PDB entry 3SJL | X-ray diffraction, 1.63 A resolution | chains C and D of the 6 polymer chains in the assembly

== Chain C ==
Name: Methylamine dehydrogenase light chain
Source organism: Paracoccus denitrificans
Notes: EC 1.4.99.3; engineered mutation(s): Trp57 is hydroxylated at C7
UniProtKB: P22619 (DHML_PARDE); residues 1-131 here correspond to UniProt positions 58-188 (UniProt number = residue number + 57)
Sequence (137 residues; each row starts with the number of its first residue):
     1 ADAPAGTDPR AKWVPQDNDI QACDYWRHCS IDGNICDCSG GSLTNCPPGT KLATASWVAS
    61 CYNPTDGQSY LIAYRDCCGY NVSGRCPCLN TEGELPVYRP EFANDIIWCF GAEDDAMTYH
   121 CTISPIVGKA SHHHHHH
Disordered / not traced: 1-6
Sequence notes: expression tag (132-137)
Modified residues: Trp57 (7-hydroxy-l-tryptophan; 0AF)
Curated features (UniProtKB/Swiss-Prot):
  - modified residue: Trp57 (Tryptophylquinone)
  - cross-link: Trp57 to Trp108 (Tryptophan tryptophylquinone (Trp-Trp))
Disulfide bonds: Cys23-Cys88, Cys29-Cys61, Cys36-Cys121, Cys38-Cys86, Cys46-Cys77, Cys78-Cys109

== Chain D ==
Name: Methylamine dehydrogenase heavy chain
Source organism: Paracoccus denitrificans
Notes: EC 1.4.99.3
UniProtKB: A1BB97 (A1BB97_PARDP); residues 1-386 here correspond to UniProt positions 32-417 (UniProt number = residue number + 31)
Sequence (386 residues; each row starts with the number of its first residue):
     1 QDAPEAETQA QETQGQAAAR AAAADLAAGQ DDEPRILEAP APDARRVYVN DPAHFAAVTQ
    61 QFVIDGEAGR VIGMIDGGFL PNPVVADDGS FIAHASTVFS RIARGERTDY VEVFDPVTLL
   121 PTADIELPDA PRFLVGTYPW MTSLTPDGKT LLFYQFSPAP AVGVVDLEGK AFKRMLDVPD
   181 CYHIFPTAPD TFFMHCRDGS LAKVAFGTEG TPEITHTEVF HPEDEFLINH PAYSQKAGRL
   241 VWPTYTGKIH QIDLSSGDAK FLPAVEALTE AERADGWRPG GWQQVAYHRA LDRIYLLVDQ
   301 RDEWRHKTAS RFVVVLDAKT GERLAKFEMG HEIDSINVSQ DEKPLLYALS TGDKTLYIHD
   361 AESGEELRSV NQLGHGPQVI TTADMG
Disordered / not traced: 1-10
Disulfide bonds: Cys181-Cys196

== Interface between chain C and chain D ==
Contacting residue pairs - 84 pairs, chain C then chain D:
  Pro9(C) - Arg305(D)  hydrogen bond (backbone-side chain)
  Pro9(C) - Thr308(D)
  Pro9(C) - Glu332(D)
  Arg10(C) - Asp299(D)  salt bridge
  Arg10(C) - Gln300(D)
  Arg10(C) - Arg301(D)
  Arg10(C) - Asp302(D)  hydrogen bond (backbone-backbone)
  Arg10(C) - Arg305(D)
  Arg10(C) - Thr308(D)
  Arg10(C) - Ala309(D)  hydrogen bond (side chain-backbone)
  Arg10(C) - Arg311(D)
  Arg10(C) - Glu332(D)  salt bridge
  Ala11(C) - Arg305(D)
  Lys12(C) - Asp302(D)
  Trp13(C) - Arg305(D)
  Asp32(C) - Phe55(D)
  Gly79(C) - Ala103(D)
  Gly79(C) - Arg104(D)
  Tyr80(C) - Ala103(D)
  Asn81(C) - Ala56(D)
  Asn81(C) - Ala57(D)  hydrogen bond (side chain-backbone)
  Asn81(C) - Ala103(D)
  Val82(C) - His54(D)
  Val82(C) - Phe55(D)
  Val82(C) - Ala56(D)  hydrophobic
  Asn90(C) - Arg305(D)  hydrogen bond
  Thr91(C) - Trp304(D)  hydrogen bond (side chain-backbone)
  Thr91(C) - His306(D)
  Thr91(C) - Lys307(D)
  Glu92(C) - Trp304(D)
  Gly93(C) - Trp304(D)
  Glu94(C) - Tyr245(D)  hydrogen bond (backbone-side chain)
  Glu94(C) - Trp304(D)
  Glu94(C) - His306(D)  salt bridge
  Glu94(C) - Lys307(D)  salt bridge
  Leu95(C) - Phe226(D)  hydrophobic
  Leu95(C) - Tyr245(D)
  Pro96(C) - Phe226(D)  hydrophobic
  Pro96(C) - Leu227(D)
  Pro96(C) - Asn229(D)
  Pro96(C) - Tyr245(D)
  Val97(C) - Phe133(D)  hydrophobic
  Val97(C) - Tyr138(D)  hydrophobic
  Val97(C) - Tyr182(D)
  Val97(C) - His183(D)
  Val97(C) - Asn229(D)  hydrogen bond (backbone-side chain)
  Tyr98(C) - Tyr182(D)  hydrophobic
  Tyr98(C) - His195(D)
  Tyr98(C) - Arg197(D)
  Tyr98(C) - His221(D)
  Tyr98(C) - Glu225(D)  hydrogen bond (side chain-backbone)
  Tyr98(C) - Phe226(D)
  Tyr98(C) - Leu227(D)  hydrogen bond (side chain-backbone)
  Arg99(C) - Arg197(D)
  Arg99(C) - Glu223(D)
  Pro100(C) - Phe156(D)  hydrophobic
  Pro100(C) - Tyr182(D)
  Glu101(C) - Arg197(D)  salt bridge
  Asn104(C) - Lys307(D)  hydrogen bond
  Asp105(C) - Val135(D)
  Asp105(C) - Gly136(D)  hydrogen bond (backbone-backbone)
  Asp105(C) - Tyr138(D)  hydrogen bond
  Asp105(C) - Asn229(D)  hydrogen bond
  Asp105(C) - Trp282(D)
  Asp105(C) - Lys307(D)  salt bridge
  Ile106(C) - Phe133(D)  hydrophobic
  Ile106(C) - Val135(D)
  Ile107(C) - Phe55(D)  hydrophobic
  Ile107(C) - Phe79(D)  hydrophobic
  Ile107(C) - Leu80(D)  hydrophobic
  Ile107(C) - Leu134(D)  hydrogen bond (backbone-backbone)
  Trp108(C) - Phe156(D)  hydrophobic
  Phe110(C) - Phe156(D)  hydrophobic
  Phe110(C) - Ser157(D)
  Met117(C) - Phe79(D)
  Met117(C) - Arg107(D)
  Met117(C) - Leu134(D)  hydrophobic
  Thr118(C) - Phe79(D)
  Thr118(C) - Phe99(D)
  Thr118(C) - Ala103(D)  hydrogen bond (side chain-backbone)
  Tyr119(C) - Phe55(D)  hydrophobic
  Tyr119(C) - Phe79(D)
  His134(C) - Trp304(D)
  His135(C) - Trp304(D)
Also at the interface, not in a pair above, chain C (35 interface residues in all): Gly33, Leu89
Also at the interface, not in a pair above, chain D (43 interface residues in all): Met141, Ser310

== Summary ==
35 residues of chain C face 43 of chain D across their interface, with 16 hydrogen bonds and 6 salt bridges.
Polar contacts include Arg10(C)-Asp299(D), Arg10(C)-Glu332(D) and Glu94(C)-His306(D).
Chain C is Methylamine dehydrogenase light chain and chain D is Methylamine dehydrogenase heavy chain, both
from Paracoccus denitrificans; the structure, Crystal Structure of the P107S-MauG/pre-Methylamine
Dehydrogenase Complex, was determined by X-ray diffraction, deposited together with 3SLE.
